PDB entry 2AIY | solution NMR | chains B and D of the 12 polymer chains in the assembly

Chain B (and D):
Protein: Protein (insulin)
Notes: fragment: beta chain; chain D of this document is another copy of the same molecule, construct and numbering; everything in this record applies to it too
Reference sequence: P01308 (INS_HUMAN); residues 1-30 here correspond to UniProt positions 25-54 (UniProt number = residue number + 24)
Sequence (30 residues; row label = number of the first residue in the row):
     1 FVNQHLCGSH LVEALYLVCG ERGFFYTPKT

How chain B and chain D interact:
Pairs across the interface - 38 pairs, chain B then chain D:
  H5(B) - Y16(D)
  H5(B) - L17(D)
  H5(B) - G20(D)
  L6(B) - Y16(D)
  G8(B) - Y16(D)
  S9(B) - S9(D)
  S9(B) - E13(D)
  S9(B) - Y16(D)
  H10(B) - E13(D)
  V12(B) - V12(D)
  E13(B) - S9(D)
  E13(B) - H10(D)
  Y16(B) - H5(D)
  Y16(B) - L6(D)
  Y16(B) - G8(D)
  Y16(B) - S9(D)
  Y16(B) - Y26(D)
  Y16(B) - P28(D)
  L17(B) - H5(D)
  G20(B) - H5(D)
  G20(B) - P28(D)
  E21(B) - K29(D)
  R22(B) - P28(D)
  G23(B) - Y26(D)
  G23(B) - T27(D)
  G23(B) - P28(D)
  F24(B) - F25(D)
  F24(B) - Y26(D)
  F25(B) - F24(D)
  Y26(B) - Y16(D)
  Y26(B) - G23(D)
  Y26(B) - F24(D)
  T27(B) - G23(D)
  P28(B) - Y16(D)
  P28(B) - G20(D)
  P28(B) - R22(D)
  P28(B) - G23(D)
  K29(B) - E21(D)
Other interface residues (no listed pair), chain B (21 interface residues in all): Q4, C7
Other interface residues (no listed pair), chain D (21 interface residues in all): Q4, C7

Overview:
The chain B/chain D interface involves 21 residues from each chain.
Both chains are Protein (insulin). Entry 2AIY (R6 human insulin hexamer (SYMMETRIC), NMR, 20 structures) was
determined by solution NMR (same publication as 3AIY, 4AIY and 5AIY).
